Entry 6JBQ (electron microscopy, 4.02 A resolution (low resolution: residue-level contacts below are approximate; hydrogen-bond / salt-bridge calls are withheld)); this record covers chains A and B of the 9 polymer chains in the assembly.

# Chain A (and B)
Molecule: DNA-directed RNA polymerase subunit alpha
From: Escherichia coli (strain K12)
Notes: EC 2.7.7.6; chain B of this document is another copy of the same molecule, construct and numbering; everything in this record applies to it too
UniProt: P0A7Z4 (RPOA_ECOLI); residue numbers follow UniProt; this construct covers 1-329
Sequence (329 residues; each row starts with the number of its first residue):
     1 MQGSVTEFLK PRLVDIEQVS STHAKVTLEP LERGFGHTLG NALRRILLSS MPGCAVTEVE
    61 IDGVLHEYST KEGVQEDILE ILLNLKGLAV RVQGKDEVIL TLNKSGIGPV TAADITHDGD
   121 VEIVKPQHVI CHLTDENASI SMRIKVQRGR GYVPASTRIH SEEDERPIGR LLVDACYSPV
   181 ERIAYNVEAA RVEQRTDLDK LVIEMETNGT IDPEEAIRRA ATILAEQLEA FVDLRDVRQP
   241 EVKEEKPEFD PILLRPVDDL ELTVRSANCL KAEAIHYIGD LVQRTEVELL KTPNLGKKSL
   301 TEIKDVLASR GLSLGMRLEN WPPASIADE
Unresolved in the structure: 1-7, 159-169, 235-329 (chain B: 1-7, 160-165, 233-329)

# How chain A and chain B interact
Residue-residue contacts (45; chain A residue first):
  Phe-8(A) with Ser-50(B); Arg-150(B); Ile-223(B)
  Leu-9(A) with Gln-227(B)
  Lys-10(A) with Glu-226(B); Gln-227(B)
  Pro-11(A) with Ala-230(B)
  Gly-34(A) with Arg-45(B)
  Phe-35(A) with Ile-46(B); Ser-49(B); Gln-227(B)
  His-37(A) with Arg-45(B)
  Thr-38(A) with Ala-42(B); Arg-45(B)
  Leu-39(A) with Leu-224(B)
  Asn-41(A) with Asn-41(B)
  Ala-42(A) with Thr-38(B)
  Leu-43(A) with Leu-228(B)
  Arg-45(A) with His-37(B); Thr-38(B)
  Ile-46(A) with Phe-35(B)
  Ser-50(A) with Arg-33(B)
  Arg-150(A) with Phe-8(B); Glu-32(B); Phe-35(B)
  Ala-221(A) with Leu-228(B); Phe-231(B); Val-232(B)
  Ile-223(A) with Phe-35(B)
  Leu-224(A) with Leu-39(B); Leu-228(B)
  Glu-226(A) with Lys-10(B)
  Gln-227(A) with Phe-8(B); Leu-9(B); Pro-11(B)
  Leu-228(A) with Leu-39(B); Ala-221(B)
  Glu-229(A) with Lys-10(B)
  Ala-230(A) with Pro-11(B); Arg-218(B)
  Phe-231(A) with Leu-13(B); Arg-218(B); Ala-221(B)
  Val-232(A) with Thr-222(B)
  Asp-233(A) with Arg-218(B)
Other interface residues (no listed pair), chain A (34 interface residues in all): Arg-12, Glu-32, Arg-33, Ile-217, Arg-218, Thr-222, Ala-225
Other interface residues (no listed pair), chain B (33 interface residues in all): Arg-12, Leu-28, Leu-31, Gly-34

# Summary
34 residues of chain A and 33 residues of chain B are in contact.
Both chains are DNA-directed RNA polymerase subunit alpha (Escherichia coli (strain K12)). Entry 6JBQ (CryoEM
structure of Escherichia coli sigmaE transcription initiation complex containing 5nt of RNA) was determined by
electron microscopy.
